7K5U - chains P and A of the 3 polymer chains in the assembly; structure by X-ray diffraction, 2.00 A resolution.

[Chain P]
Molecule: 12-nt DNA strand
Sequence (12 nucleotides; numbered 1 to 12; the number before each row is that of its first residue):
     1 GCGATCACGTAC
Disordered / not traced: 1

[Chain A]
Name: DNA polymerase I
From: Geobacillus stearothermophilus
Notes: EC 2.7.7.7
UniProtKB: E1C9K5 (E1C9K5_GEOSE); residues 297-876 here correspond to UniProt positions 1-580 (UniProt number = residue number - 296)
Chain sequence (580 residues; numbered 297 to 876; the number before each row is that of its first residue):
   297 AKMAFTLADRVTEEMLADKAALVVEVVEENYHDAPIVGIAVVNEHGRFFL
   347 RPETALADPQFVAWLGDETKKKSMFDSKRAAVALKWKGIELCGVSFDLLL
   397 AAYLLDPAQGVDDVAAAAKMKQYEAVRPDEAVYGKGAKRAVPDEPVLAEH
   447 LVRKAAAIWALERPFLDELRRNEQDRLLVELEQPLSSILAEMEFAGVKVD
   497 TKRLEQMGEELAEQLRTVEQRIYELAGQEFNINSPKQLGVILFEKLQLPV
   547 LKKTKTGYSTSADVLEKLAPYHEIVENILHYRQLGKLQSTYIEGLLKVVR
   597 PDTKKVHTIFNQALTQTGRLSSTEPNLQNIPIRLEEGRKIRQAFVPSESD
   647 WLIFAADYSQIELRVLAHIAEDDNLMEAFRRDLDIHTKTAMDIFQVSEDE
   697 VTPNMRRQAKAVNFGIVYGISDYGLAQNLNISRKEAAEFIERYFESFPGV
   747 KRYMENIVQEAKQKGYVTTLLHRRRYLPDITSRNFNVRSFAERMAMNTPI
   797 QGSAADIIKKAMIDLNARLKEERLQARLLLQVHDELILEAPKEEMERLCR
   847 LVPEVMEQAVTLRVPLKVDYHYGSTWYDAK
Disordered / not traced: 297-299
Differences from the reference sequence: variant Thr550 (Ser254 in E1C9K5)
What the authors report for this chain:
  - mutagenesis - Y714S/Y719S: decreased catalytic activity (primer-extension assay)

[Interface between chain P and chain A]
Contacting residue pairs (31):
  DC2(P) with Ala433(A), phosphate contact
  DG3(P) with Gly432(A), phosphate contact; Ala433(A), hydrogen bond to the phosphate
  DA4(P) with Lys431(A), salt bridge to the phosphate
  DC6(P) with Lys551(A), sugar contact
  DA7(P) with Lys551(A), salt bridge to the phosphate
  DC8(P) with Ser555(A), phosphate contact; Thr556(A), hydrogen bond to the phosphate; Ser557(A), phosphate contact; Arg578(A), hydrogen bond to the phosphate
  DG9(P) with Ser557(A), phosphate contact; Ala558(A), hydrogen bond to the phosphate; Arg578(A), salt bridge to the phosphate; Lys582(A), hydrogen bond to the base; Asn625(A), base contact
  DT10(P) with Gln579(A), phosphate contact; Lys582(A), sugar contact; Tyr587(A), sugar contact; Asn625(A), hydrogen bond to the base; Pro627(A), phosphate contact
  DA11(P) with Gln624(A), sugar contact; Asn625(A), sugar contact; Ile626(A), sugar contact; Pro627(A), phosphate contact; Ile628(A), hydrogen bond to the phosphate; Arg629(A), hydrogen bond to the phosphate
  DC12(P) with Arg615(A), hydrogen bond to the base; Ile628(A), phosphate contact; Val828(A), sugar contact; His829(A), phosphate contact; Asp830(A), phosphate contact
Also at the interface, not in a pair above, chain A (30 interface residues in all): Pro531, Thr550, Thr552, Tyr554, Arg637, Glu658, Tyr714, Glu831

[Summary]
Chain P and chain A form an interface of 10 and 30 residues respectively, with 9 hydrogen bonds and 3 salt
bridges. Polar contacts include DG9(P)-Lys582(A), DT10(P)-Asn625(A) and DC12(P)-Arg615(A). From the paper:
Y714S/Y719S of chain A reduce catalytic activity (primer-extension assay).
Chain P is a 12-nt DNA strand and chain A is DNA polymerase I (Geobacillus stearothermophilus); the structure,
Bst DNA polymerase I time-resolved structure, 48 hr post dATP and dCTP addition, was determined by X-ray
diffraction, deposited together with 7K5O, 7K5P, 7K5Q, 7K5R, 7K5S and 7K5T.
